7XYU - chains B and D; structure by X-ray diffraction, 2.70 A resolution.

# Chain B (and D)
Protein: Protein zer-1 homolog
Organism: Homo sapiens
Notes: chain D of this document is another copy of the same molecule, construct and numbering; everything in this record applies to it too
Reference sequence: Q7Z7L7 (ZER1_HUMAN); residues 520-766 here = UniProt positions 520-766
Amino-acid sequence (251 residues; numbered 516 to 766; the number before each row is that of its first residue):
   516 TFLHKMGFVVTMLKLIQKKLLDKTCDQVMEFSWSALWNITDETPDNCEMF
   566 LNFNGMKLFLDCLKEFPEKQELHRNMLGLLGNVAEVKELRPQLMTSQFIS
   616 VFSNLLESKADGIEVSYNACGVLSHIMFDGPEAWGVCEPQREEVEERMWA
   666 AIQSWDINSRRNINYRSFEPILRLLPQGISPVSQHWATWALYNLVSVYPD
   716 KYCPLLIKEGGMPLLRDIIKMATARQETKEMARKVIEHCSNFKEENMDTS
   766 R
Not modelled in the structure: 690, 760-766 (chain D: 622-624, 651-653, 691, 757-766)
Differences from the reference sequence: expression tag (516-519)
What the authors report for this chain:
  - mutagenesis - W552A, D556A, N597A, E600A: abolished binding to XFLHVGQD (X = Ser, Ala, Cys or Thr)
  - mutagenesis - W552A, N597A: decreased binding to Ser-GFP or Ala-GFP fusion protein

# How chain B and chain D interact
Residue-residue contacts (49; chain B residue first):
  Thr516(B) - Trp552(D)
  Thr516(B) - Asp556(D)  hydrogen bond (backbone-side chain)
  Thr516(B) - Asn597(D)  hydrogen bond (backbone-side chain)
  Thr516(B) - Ile678(D)
  Thr516(B) - Asn679(D)
  Thr516(B) - Tyr680(D)
  Phe517(B) - Trp552(D)
  Phe517(B) - Asn553(D)
  Phe517(B) - Asp556(D)
  Phe517(B) - Ile678(D)
  Phe517(B) - Asn679(D)  hydrogen bond (backbone-backbone)
  Phe517(B) - Arg681(D)
  Leu518(B) - Trp552(D)  hydrophobic
  Leu518(B) - Asn553(D)  hydrogen bond (backbone-side chain)
  Leu518(B) - Arg589(D)
  Leu518(B) - Asn677(D)
  Leu518(B) - Ile678(D)
  Leu518(B) - Asn679(D)
  His519(B) - Asn553(D)  hydrogen bond
  Phe523(B) - Phe546(D)  hydrophobic
  Phe523(B) - Ser549(D)
  Thr526(B) - Gln542(D)
  Met527(B) - Phe546(D)  hydrophobic
  Phe546(B) - Phe523(D)  hydrophobic
  Phe546(B) - Met527(D)  hydrophobic
  Ser549(B) - Leu518(D)
  Ser549(B) - Phe523(D)
  Trp552(B) - Thr516(D)  hydrogen bond
  Trp552(B) - Phe517(D)
  Trp552(B) - Leu518(D)  hydrophobic
  Asn553(B) - Phe517(D)
  Asn553(B) - Leu518(D)  hydrogen bond (side chain-backbone)
  Asn553(B) - His519(D)
  Ile554(B) - Phe546(D)  hydrophobic
  Asp556(B) - Thr516(D)  hydrogen bond (side chain-backbone)
  Asp556(B) - Phe517(D)
  Asn597(B) - Thr516(D)  hydrogen bond (side chain-backbone)
  Asn677(B) - Leu518(D)
  Asn677(B) - Lys520(D)
  Ile678(B) - Phe517(D)
  Ile678(B) - Leu518(D)
  Asn679(B) - Thr516(D)
  Asn679(B) - Phe517(D)  hydrogen bond (backbone-backbone)
  Asn679(B) - Leu518(D)
  Tyr680(B) - Thr516(D)
  Arg681(B) - Phe517(D)
  Arg681(B) - His519(D)
  Arg681(B) - Arg681(D)
  Lys723(B) - Lys723(D)
Also at the interface, not in a pair above, chain B (25 interface residues in all): Leu530, Val543, Ala550, Gly593, Glu600
Also at the interface, not in a pair above, chain D (25 interface residues in all): Thr526, Val543, Ala550, Glu600

# In short
Chain B and chain D each contribute 25 residues to their interface, with 10 hydrogen bonds. Polar pairs
include Thr516(B)-Asp556(D), Thr516(B)-Asn597(D) and Leu518(B)-Asn553(D). The paper reports that W552A, D556A
and N597A of chain B, among others, abolish binding to XFLHVGQD (X = Ser, Ala, Cys or Thr); W552A and N597A of
chain B reduce binding to Ser-GFP or Ala-GFP fusion protein.
Both chains are Protein zer-1 homolog (Homo sapiens). Entry 7XYU (Crystal structure of ZER1 bound to TFLH
degron) was determined by X-ray diffraction together with 7XYT, 7XYS, 7XYW and 7XYX from the same study.
